4D7U - chain A; structure by X-ray diffraction, 1.56 A resolution.

== Chain A ==
Molecule: Endoglucanase II
From: Neurospora crassa
Notes: fragment: catalytic domain, residues 17-243
UniProtKB: Q7SHI8 (Q7SHI8_NEUCR); residues 1-227 here correspond to UniProt positions 17-243 (UniProt number = residue number + 16)
Chain sequence (227 residues; numbered 1 to 227; the number before each row is that of its first residue):
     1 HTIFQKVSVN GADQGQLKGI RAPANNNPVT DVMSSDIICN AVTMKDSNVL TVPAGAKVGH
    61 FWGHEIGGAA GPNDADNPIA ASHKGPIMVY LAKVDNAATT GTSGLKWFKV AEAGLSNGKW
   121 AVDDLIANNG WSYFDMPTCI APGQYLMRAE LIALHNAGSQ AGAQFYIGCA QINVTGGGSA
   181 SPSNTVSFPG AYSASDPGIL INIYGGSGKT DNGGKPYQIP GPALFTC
Disulfides: Cys39-Cys169, Cys139-Cys227
Bound ions: Cu ion: His1, His83
UniProt features mapped onto this chain:
  - binding site (Cu(2+)): His1, His83, Tyr166
  - binding site (O2): His155, Gln164
  - glycosylation: Asn173 (N-linked (GlcNAc...) asparagine)
What the authors report for this chain:
  - Cu ion coordination: His1, His83, Tyr166

== Overview ==
His1 and His83 coordinate a Cu ion ion. UniProt lists 3 Cu2+-binding residues and O2-binding residues His155
and Gln164. From the paper: Cu ion coordination by His1, His83 and Tyr166.
Chain A is Endoglucanase II (Neurospora crassa); the structure, The structure of the catalytic domain of
NcLPMO9C from the filamentous fungus Neurospora crassa, was determined by X-ray diffraction together with 4D7V
from the same study.
